8QX8 - chains F and C of the 6 polymer chains in the assembly; structure by electron microscopy, 4.60 A resolution (low resolution: residue-level contacts below are approximate; hydrogen-bond / salt-bridge calls are withheld).

== Chain F ==
Protein: Vacuolar protein sorting-associated protein 8
Source organism: Saccharomyces cerevisiae
UniProtKB: P39702 (VPS8_YEAST); residue numbers follow UniProt; this construct covers 1-1274
Amino-acid sequence (1298 residues; numbered 1 to 1298; the number before each row is that of its first residue):
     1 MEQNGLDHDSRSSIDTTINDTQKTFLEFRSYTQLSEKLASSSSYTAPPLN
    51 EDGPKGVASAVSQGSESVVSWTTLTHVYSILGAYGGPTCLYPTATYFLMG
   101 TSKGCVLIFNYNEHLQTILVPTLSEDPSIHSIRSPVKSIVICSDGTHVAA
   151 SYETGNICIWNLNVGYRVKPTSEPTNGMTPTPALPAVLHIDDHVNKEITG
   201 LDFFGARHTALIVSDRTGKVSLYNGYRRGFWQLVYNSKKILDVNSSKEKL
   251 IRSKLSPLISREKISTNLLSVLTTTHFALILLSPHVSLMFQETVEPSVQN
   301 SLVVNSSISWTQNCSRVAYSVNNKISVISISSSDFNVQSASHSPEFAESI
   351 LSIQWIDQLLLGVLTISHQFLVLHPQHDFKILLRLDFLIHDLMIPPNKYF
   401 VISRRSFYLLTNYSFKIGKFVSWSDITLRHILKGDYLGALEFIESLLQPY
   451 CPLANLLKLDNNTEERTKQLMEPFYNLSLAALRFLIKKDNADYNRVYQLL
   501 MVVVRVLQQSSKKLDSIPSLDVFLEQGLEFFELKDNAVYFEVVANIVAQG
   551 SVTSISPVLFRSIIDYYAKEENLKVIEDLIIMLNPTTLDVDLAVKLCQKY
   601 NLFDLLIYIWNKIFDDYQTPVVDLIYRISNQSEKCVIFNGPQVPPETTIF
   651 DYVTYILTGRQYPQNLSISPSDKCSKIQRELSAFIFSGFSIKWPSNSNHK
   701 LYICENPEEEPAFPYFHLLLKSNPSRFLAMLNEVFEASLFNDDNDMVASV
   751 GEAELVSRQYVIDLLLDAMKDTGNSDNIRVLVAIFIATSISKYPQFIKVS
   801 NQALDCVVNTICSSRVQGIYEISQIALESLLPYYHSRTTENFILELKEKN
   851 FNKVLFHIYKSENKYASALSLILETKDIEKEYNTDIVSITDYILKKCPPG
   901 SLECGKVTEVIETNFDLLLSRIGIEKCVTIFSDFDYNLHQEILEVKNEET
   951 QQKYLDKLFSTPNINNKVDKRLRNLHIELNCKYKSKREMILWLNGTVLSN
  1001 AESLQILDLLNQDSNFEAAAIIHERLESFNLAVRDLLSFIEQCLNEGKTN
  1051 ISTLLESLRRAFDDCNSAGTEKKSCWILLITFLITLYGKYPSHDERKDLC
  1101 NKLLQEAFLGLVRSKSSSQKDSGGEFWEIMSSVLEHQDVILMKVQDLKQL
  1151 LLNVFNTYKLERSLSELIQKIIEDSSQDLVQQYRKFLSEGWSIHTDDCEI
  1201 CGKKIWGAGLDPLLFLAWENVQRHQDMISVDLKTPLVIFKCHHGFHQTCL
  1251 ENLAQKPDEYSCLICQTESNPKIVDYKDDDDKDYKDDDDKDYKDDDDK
Unresolved in the structure: 1-66, 84-86, 116-117, 121-126, 138-140, 163-180, 227-231, 259-262, 284, 300-303, 353, 363-365, 368-370, 393-394, 399-401, 408-410, 744-753, 1069-1070, 1093-1094, 1116-1121, 1265-1298
Differences from the reference sequence: expression tag (1275-1298)
Cystine bridges: Cys897-Cys904
Curated features (UniProtKB/Swiss-Prot):
  - zinc finger: Cys1198 to Gln1266 (RING-type)
  - modified residue: Met1 (N-acetylmethionine)

== Chain C ==
Protein: Vacuolar membrane protein PEP3
Source organism: Saccharomyces cerevisiae
UniProtKB: P27801 (PEP3_YEAST); residue numbers follow UniProt; this construct covers 1-918
Amino-acid sequence (918 residues; each row starts with the number of its first residue):
     1 MIKTRIEEVQLQFLTGNTELTHLKVSNDQLIVTTQRTIYRINLQDPAIVN
    51 HFDCPLSKELETIMNVHVSPMGSVILIRTNFGRYMLLKDGEFTQLNKIKN
   101 LDLSSLHWINETTFLMGIKKTPKLYRVELTGKDITTKLWYENKKLSGGID
   151 GIAYWEGSLLLTIKDNILYWRDVTNMKFPLVLPDESEQFERLKHHAIKKF
   201 DSYNGLFAWVTSNGIVFGDLKEKQMEKDPASNNFGKFLSSSKVLLNFELP
   251 DYQNDKDHLIKDIVLTAFHILLLRKNTVTMVSQLNNDVVFHETIPRHQLT
   301 GSNTDSNEKFLGLVRDSVKETFWCFSNINVFEIIIENEPNSVWNLLVRDN
   351 KFDKALSLKGLTVREIESVKLSKAMYLFHTAKDFHSAAQTLGSMKDLSHF
   401 GEIALNFLQIKDYNDLNVILIKQLDNVPWKSTQVVLSSWIIWNFMKQLND
   451 IELKINTTKPASTDEDNLLNWNLNLKEKSNELTKFLESHLEKLDNETVYQ
   501 IMSKQNRQNELLIFASLINDMKFLLSFWIDQGNWYESLKILLTINNHDLV
   551 YKYSLILLLNSPEATVSTWMKIKDLDPNKLIPTILKFFTNWQNNSKLITN
   601 ISEYPENYSLTYLKWCVREVPKMCNPIVYNSILYMMITDPRNDMILENDI
   651 IKFMKSNENKYDLNFQLRLSLKFKKTKTSIFLLTRLNLFEDAIDLALKNN
   701 LIDDCKVIVNDEILIEDYKLRKRLWLKIAKHLLLSMKDIDIKQLIRTILN
   751 DSNEILTIKDLLPFFNEYTTIANLKEELIKFLENHNMKMNEISEDIINSK
   801 NLKVEINTEISKFNEIYRILEPGKSCDECGKFLQIKKFIVFPCGHCFHWN
   851 CIIRVILNSNDYNLRQKTENFLKAKSKHNLNDLENIIVEKCGLCSDININ
   901 KIDQPISIDETELAKWNE
Unresolved in the structure: 7-19, 32-37, 44-48, 55-62, 74-76, 87-100, 121, 127-135, 149, 163-164, 173-186, 206-209, 222-236, 252-255, 262, 296-307, 319, 460-464
Curated features (UniProtKB/Swiss-Prot):
  - zinc finger: Cys826 to Cys851 (RING-type)
  - modified residue: Ser907 (Phosphoserine)

== Chain F / chain C interface ==
Residue-residue contacts (40; chain F residue first):
  Ser1188(F) - Pro842(C)
  Gly1190(F) - Val840(C)
  Gly1190(F) - Phe841(C)
  Gly1190(F) - Val888(C)
  Trp1191(F) - Tyr817(C)
  Trp1191(F) - Ile819(C)
  Trp1191(F) - Phe838(C)
  Trp1191(F) - Val840(C)
  Ser1192(F) - Lys837(C)
  Ser1192(F) - Phe838(C)
  Ser1192(F) - Ile839(C)
  Ser1192(F) - Glu884(C)
  Ile1193(F) - Phe838(C)
  Ile1205(F) - Gln834(C)
  Ile1205(F) - Phe838(C)
  Trp1206(F) - Lys836(C)
  Trp1206(F) - Lys837(C)
  Leu1210(F) - Gln834(C)
  Phe1215(F) - Phe832(C)
  Trp1218(F) - Lys824(C)
  Trp1218(F) - Lys831(C)
  Trp1218(F) - Phe832(C)
  Val1221(F) - Lys824(C)
  Pro1235(F) - Leu820(C)
  Pro1235(F) - Glu821(C)
  Leu1236(F) - Leu820(C)
  Leu1236(F) - Glu821(C)
  Leu1236(F) - Gln834(C)
  Val1237(F) - Ile819(C)
  Val1237(F) - Leu820(C)
  Ile1238(F) - Arg818(C)
  Ile1238(F) - Ile819(C)
  Ile1238(F) - Glu821(C)
  Ile1238(F) - Val840(C)
  Lys1240(F) - Glu815(C)
  Lys1240(F) - Tyr817(C)
  Pro1257(F) - Arg818(C)
  Asp1258(F) - Arg818(C)
  Glu1259(F) - Arg818(C)
  Tyr1260(F) - Arg818(C)
Also at the interface, not in a pair above, chain F (24 interface residues in all): Lys1185, Glu1189, Leu1214, Phe1239
Also at the interface, not in a pair above, chain C (22 interface residues in all): Gly830, Ile835, Glu889

== In short ==
24 residues of chain F and 22 residues of chain C are in contact.
Chain F is Vacuolar protein sorting-associated protein 8 and chain C is Vacuolar membrane protein PEP3, both
from Saccharomyces cerevisiae; the structure, Endosomal membrane tethering complex CORVET, was determined by
electron microscopy.
